2WSY - chains A and B; structure by X-ray diffraction, 3.05 A resolution.

Chain A:
Name: Tryptophan synthase
Source organism: Salmonella typhimurium
Notes: EC 4.2.1.20
UniProt: P00929 (TRPA_SALTY); numbering as in UniProt (aligned over 1-268)
Chain sequence (268 residues; each row starts with the number of its first residue):
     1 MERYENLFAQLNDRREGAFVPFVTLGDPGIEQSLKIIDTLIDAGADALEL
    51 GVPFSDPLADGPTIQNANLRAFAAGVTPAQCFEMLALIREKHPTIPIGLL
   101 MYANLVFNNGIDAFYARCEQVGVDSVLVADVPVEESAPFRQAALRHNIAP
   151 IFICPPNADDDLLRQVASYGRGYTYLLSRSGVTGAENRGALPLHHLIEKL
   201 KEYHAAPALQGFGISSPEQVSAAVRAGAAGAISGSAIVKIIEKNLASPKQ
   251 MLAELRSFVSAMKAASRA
Not modelled in the structure: 54-62, 177-195, 212, 249-250
UniProt features mapped onto this chain:
  - active site (Proton acceptor): Glu-49, Asp-60

Chain B:
Name: Tryptophan synthase
Source organism: Salmonella typhimurium
Notes: EC 4.2.1.20
UniProt: P0A2K1 (TRPB_SALTY); residues 2-397 here correspond to UniProt positions 1-396 (UniProt number = residue number - 1)
Chain sequence (396 residues; numbered 2 to 397; the number before each row is that of its first residue):
     2 TTLLNPYFGEFGGMYVPQILMPALNQLEEAFVRAQKDPEFQAQFADLLKN
    52 YAGRPTALTKCQNITAGTRTTLYLKREDLLHGGAHKTNQVLGQALLAKRM
   102 GKSEIIAETGAGQHGVASALASALLGLKCRIYMGAKDVERQSPNVFRMRL
   152 MGAEVIPVHSGSATLKDACNEALRDWSGSYETAHYMLGTAAGPHPYPTIV
   202 REFQRMIGEETKAQILDKEGRLPDAVIACVGGGSNAIGMFADFINDTSVG
   252 LIGVEPGGHGIETGEHGAPLKHGRVGIYFGMKAPMMQTADGQIEESYSIS
   302 AGLDFPSVGPQHAYLNSIGRADYVSITDDEALEAFKTLCRHEGIIPALES
   352 SHALAHALKMMREQPEKEQLLVVNLSGRGDKDIFTVHDILKARGEI
Not modelled in the structure: 2, 139-142, 158-164, 389-397
Covalently attached groups: pyridoxal phosphate (PLP) linked to Lys-87
Ion coordination: Na+: Gly-232, Phe-306, Ser-308
Residues lining bound ligands: pyridoxal phosphate (PLP): Ala-85, His-86, Gln-114, Thr-190, Cys-230, Val-231, Gly-232, Gly-233, Gly-234, Ser-235, Asn-236, Ala-237, Gly-303, Leu-304, Ala-348, Glu-350, Ser-351, Ser-377, Gly-378, Lys-382

Interface between chain A and chain B:
Contacting residue pairs (38; chain A residue first):
  Gln-65(A) / Arg-175(B)  hydrogen bond
  Phe-72(A) / Gln-293(B)
  Pro-78(A) / Asp-291(B)
  Ala-103(A) / Ile-278(B)  hydrophobic
  Asn-104(A) / Gly-277(B)
  Asn-104(A) / Ile-278(B)  hydrogen bond (backbone-backbone)
  Asn-104(A) / Gln-288(B)  hydrogen bond
  Asn-104(A) / Gly-292(B)
  Asn-104(A) / Ile-294(B)
  Phe-107(A) / Val-276(B)
  Phe-107(A) / Ile-278(B)  hydrophobic
  Phe-107(A) / Lys-283(B)
  Asn-108(A) / Arg-275(B)
  Asn-108(A) / Gln-288(B)
  Asn-108(A) / Ala-290(B)
  Asn-108(A) / Asp-291(B)
  Asn-108(A) / Gly-292(B)  hydrogen bond (side chain-backbone)
  Ala-129(A) / Pro-18(B)
  Asp-130(A) / Tyr-16(B)
  Asp-130(A) / Val-17(B)  hydrogen bond (backbone-backbone)
  Pro-132(A) / Met-15(B)
  Pro-132(A) / Val-17(B)
  Pro-132(A) / Gln-19(B)
  Pro-132(A) / Met-22(B)  hydrophobic
  Val-133(A) / Gln-19(B)  hydrogen bond (backbone-side chain)
  Glu-134(A) / Gln-19(B)
  Glu-134(A) / Met-22(B)
  Glu-135(A) / Tyr-8(B)  hydrogen bond
  Glu-135(A) / Gly-14(B)
  Glu-135(A) / Met-15(B)
  Glu-135(A) / Tyr-16(B)  hydrogen bond
  Ile-153(A) / Gln-19(B)
  Pro-155(A) / Ile-20(B)  hydrophobic
  Pro-156(A) / Ile-20(B)  hydrophobic
  Asn-157(A) / Ile-20(B)
  Asn-157(A) / Pro-23(B)
  Asn-157(A) / Tyr-181(B)  hydrogen bond
  Leu-162(A) / Gln-19(B)
Interface residues without a listed pair, chain A (20 interface residues in all): Asn-109, Phe-139
Interface residues without a listed pair, chain B (24 interface residues in all): Glu-172

In short:
The interface between chain A and chain B involves 20 residues on one side and 24 on the other; the contacts
include 9 hydrogen bonds. Polar contacts include Gln-65(A)/Arg-175(B), Asn-104(A)/Gln-288(B) and
Asn-108(A)/Gly-292(B). Pyridoxal phosphate is covalently linked to Lys-87(B).
Chain A is Tryptophan synthase and chain B is Tryptophan synthase, both from Salmonella typhimurium; the
structure, Crystal structure of wild-type tryptophan synthase, was determined by X-ray diffraction, deposited
together with 1A50 and 1A5S.
